7SK4 - chains A and D of the 6 polymer chains in the assembly; structure by electron microscopy, 3.30 A resolution.

# Chain A
Name: Atypical chemokine receptor 3
Source organism: Homo sapiens
UniProt: P25106 (ACKR3_HUMAN); residue numbers follow UniProt; this construct covers 2-362
Chain sequence (393 residues; numbered -1 to 391; the number before each row is that of its first residue; numbers below 1 keep their minus sign (Gly-1 is residue -1)):
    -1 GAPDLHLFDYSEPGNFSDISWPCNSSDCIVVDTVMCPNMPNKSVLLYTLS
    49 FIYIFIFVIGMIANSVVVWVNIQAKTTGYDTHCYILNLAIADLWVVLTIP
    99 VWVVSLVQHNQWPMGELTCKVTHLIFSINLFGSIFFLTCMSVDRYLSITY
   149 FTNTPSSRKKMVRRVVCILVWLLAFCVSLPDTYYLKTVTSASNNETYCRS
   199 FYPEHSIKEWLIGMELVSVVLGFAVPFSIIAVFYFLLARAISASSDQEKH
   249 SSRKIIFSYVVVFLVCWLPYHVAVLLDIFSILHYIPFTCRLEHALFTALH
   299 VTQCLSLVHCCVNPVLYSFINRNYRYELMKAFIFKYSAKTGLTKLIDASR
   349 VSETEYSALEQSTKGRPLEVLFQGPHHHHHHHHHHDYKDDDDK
Not modelled in the structure: -1 to 26, 332-391
Differences from the reference sequence: cloning artifact (-1 to 1); expression tag (363-391)
Swiss-Prot annotation at these positions:
  - region: Tyr324 to Lys362 (C-terminal cytoplasmic tail)
  - modified residue (Phosphoserine): Ser347, Ser350, Ser355
  - glycosylation (N-linked (GlcNAc...) asparagine): Asn13, Asn22, Asn39
  - natural variant: Val258 (V258M: In OCABSN)
  - mutagenesis: Ser145 (S145A: Does not result in CXCL12-inducible chemotaxis, calcium mobilization or ERK activation, and has no effect on CXCR7-mediated CXCL12 degradation; when associated with V-147), Thr147 (T147V: Does not result in CXCL12-inducible chemotaxis, calcium mobilization or ERK activation, and has no effect on CXCR7-mediated CXCL12 degradation; when associated with A-145)
Cystine bridges: Cys117-Cys196
From the paper describing this entry:
  - conformationally variable residues (helix shift): Met212 to Leu219
  - mutagenesis - W100A, F124A, D179A, R197A, E213A, D275A: decreased signaling with Stromal cell-derived factor 1 (citing earlier work)
  - mutagenesis - Y268A, Q301A: decreased signaling with Stromal cell-derived factor 1
  - specificity-determining residues: Ser216, Leu305 (proposed by the authors, not directly observed)
  - mutagenesis - Y315A: decreased signaling (citing earlier work)
  - mutagenesis - Y268A, Q301A: increased signaling (constitutive activity)
  - mutagenesis - Y257L: decreased signaling in response to constitutive

# Chain D
Name: CID25 Fab heavy chain
Source organism: Homo sapiens
Notes: antibody fragment or engineered binder
Chain sequence (236 residues; row label = number of the first residue in the row):
     1 EISEVQLVESGGGLVQPGGSLRLSCAASGFNFSYSSIHWVRQAPGKGLEW
    51 VAYIYSSYGYTSYADSVKGRFTISADTSKNTAYLQMNSLRAEDTAVYYCA
   101 RVYPWWYYKYYHGALDYWGQGTLVTVSSASTKGPSVFPLAPSSKSTSGGT
   151 AALGCLVKDYFPEPVTVSWNSGALTSGVHTFPAVLQSSGLYSLSSVVTVP
   201 SSSLGTQTYICNVNHKPSNTKVDKKVEPKSCDKTHT
Not modelled in the structure: 1-3, 129-236
Cystine bridges: Cys25-Cys99

# Chain A / chain D interface
Residue-residue contacts - 16 pairs, chain A then chain D:
  Val32(A) with Tyr34(D), hydrogen bond (backbone-side chain)
  Met33(A) with Tyr34(D), hydrogen bond (backbone-side chain); Ser57(D)
  Cys34(A) with Tyr58(D), hydrogen bond (backbone-side chain)
  Ser188(A) with Tyr111(D), hydrogen bond
  Ala189(A) with Tyr53(D); Tyr111(D), hydrophobic
  Ser190(A) with Tyr53(D), hydrogen bond (backbone-side chain); Tyr111(D)
  Asn191(A) with Tyr60(D)
  Asn192(A) with Ser62(D)
  Arg197(A) with Trp106(D)
  Ser198(A) with Tyr108(D)
  Phe199(A) with Tyr108(D)
  Tyr200(A) with Tyr108(D)
  Ile205(A) with Tyr108(D)
Also at the interface, not in a pair above, chain A (15 interface residues in all): Thr31, Asn36
Also at the interface, not in a pair above, chain D (11 interface residues in all): Ser33, Thr61

# Overview
15 residues of chain A face 11 of chain D across their interface, with 5 hydrogen bonds. Polar pairs include
Val32(A)-Tyr34(D), Met33(A)-Tyr34(D) and Cys34(A)-Tyr58(D). The paper reports that W100A, F124A and D179A of
chain A, among others, reduce signaling with Stromal cell-derived factor 1; specificity determinants Ser216(A)
and Leu305(A); 10 substitutions were tested in all.
Chain A is Atypical chemokine receptor 3 and chain D is CID25 Fab heavy chain, both from Homo sapiens; the
structure, Cryo-EM structure of ACKR3 in complex with chemokine N-terminal mutant CXCL12_LRHQ, an
intracellular Fab, and an ..., was determined by electron microscopy together with 7SK3, 7SK5, 7SK6, 7SK7,
7SK8 and 7SK9 from the same study.
